PDB entry 7OBZ | X-ray diffraction, 2.00 A resolution | chains A and D

Chain A (and D):
Name: LOV protein
Organism: Rhodobacter sphaeroides (strain ATCC 17025 / ATH 2.4.3)
Notes: chain D of this document is another copy of the same molecule, construct and numbering; everything in this record applies to it too
UniProtKB: M1E1F8 (M1E1F8_RHOS5); numbering as in UniProt (aligned over 1-176)
Amino-acid sequence (176 residues; numbered 1 to 176; the number before each row is that of its first residue):
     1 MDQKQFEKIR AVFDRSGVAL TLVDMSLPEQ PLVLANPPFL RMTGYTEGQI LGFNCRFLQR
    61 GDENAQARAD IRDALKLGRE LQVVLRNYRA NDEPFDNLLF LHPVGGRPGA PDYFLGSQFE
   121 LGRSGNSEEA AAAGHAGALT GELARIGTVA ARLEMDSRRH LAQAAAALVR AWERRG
Sequence notes: variant L32 (Val in M1E1F8); engineered mutation G109 (Asp in M1E1F8)
Ligand contacts:
  - FMN (flavin mononucleotide): T21, V23, Q30, F39, N54, C55, R56, L58, Q59, R68, I71, R72, L75, L85, N87, N97, L99, L101, F114, L115, G116, Q118
  - spermidine (SPD), molecule 1: M1, Q5, G105, G106, D112
  - spermidine (SPD), molecule 2: E80, G147, T148

How chain A and chain D interact:
Pairs across the interface (40; chain A residue first):
  R15(A) - R15(D)
  R15(A) - R145(D)
  G17(A) - E154(D)
  G17(A) - R158(D)  hydrogen bond (backbone-side chain)
  V18(A) - R158(D)
  R123(A) - M155(D)
  S124(A) - R159(D)  hydrogen bond (backbone-side chain)
  S127(A) - Q163(D)  hydrogen bond
  A130(A) - A133(D)
  A130(A) - A162(D)
  A130(A) - Q163(D)
  A130(A) - A166(D)  hydrophobic
  A133(A) - A130(D)
  A133(A) - A133(D)  hydrophobic
  A133(A) - G134(D)
  G134(A) - A133(D)
  G134(A) - G137(D)
  G134(A) - R158(D)
  G137(A) - G134(D)
  G137(A) - A138(D)
  A138(A) - G137(D)
  A138(A) - A138(D)
  E142(A) - R145(D)  salt bridge
  R145(A) - R15(D)
  R145(A) - E142(D)  salt bridge
  R145(A) - R145(D)
  R152(A) - R41(D)
  E154(A) - G17(D)
  M155(A) - R123(D)
  R158(A) - G17(D)  hydrogen bond (side chain-backbone)
  R158(A) - V18(D)
  R158(A) - G134(D)
  R158(A) - H135(D)
  R158(A) - A138(D)
  R159(A) - S124(D)
  R159(A) - A131(D)
  A162(A) - A130(D)
  Q163(A) - S127(D)  hydrogen bond
  Q163(A) - A130(D)
  A166(A) - A130(D)  hydrophobic
Other interface residues (no listed pair), chain A (25 interface residues in all): G125, E129, A131, H135
Other interface residues (no listed pair), chain D (26 interface residues in all): G125, E129, G141

Summary:
The interface between chain A and chain D involves 25 residues on one side and 26 on the other; the contacts
include 5 hydrogen bonds and 2 salt bridges. Polar contacts include E142(A)-R145(D), G17(A)-R158(D) and
S124(A)-R159(D). Bound to chain A: flavin mononucleotide and spermidine.
Both chains are LOV protein (Rhodobacter sphaeroides (strain ATCC 17025 / ATH 2.4.3)). Entry 7OBZ (Structure
of RsLOV D109G) was determined by X-ray diffraction (same publication as 7OB0).
